5JEA - chains J and R of the 12 polymer chains in the assembly; structure by X-ray diffraction, 2.65 A resolution.

== Chain J ==
Protein: Exosome complex exonuclease DIS3
From: Saccharomyces cerevisiae (strain ATCC 204508 / S288c)
Notes: EC 3.1.13.-, 3.1.26.-
UniProt: Q08162 (RRP44_YEAST); numbering as in UniProt (aligned over 1-1001)
Amino-acid sequence (1005 residues; row label = number of the first residue in the row; numbers below 1 keep their minus sign (Gly-3 is residue -3)):
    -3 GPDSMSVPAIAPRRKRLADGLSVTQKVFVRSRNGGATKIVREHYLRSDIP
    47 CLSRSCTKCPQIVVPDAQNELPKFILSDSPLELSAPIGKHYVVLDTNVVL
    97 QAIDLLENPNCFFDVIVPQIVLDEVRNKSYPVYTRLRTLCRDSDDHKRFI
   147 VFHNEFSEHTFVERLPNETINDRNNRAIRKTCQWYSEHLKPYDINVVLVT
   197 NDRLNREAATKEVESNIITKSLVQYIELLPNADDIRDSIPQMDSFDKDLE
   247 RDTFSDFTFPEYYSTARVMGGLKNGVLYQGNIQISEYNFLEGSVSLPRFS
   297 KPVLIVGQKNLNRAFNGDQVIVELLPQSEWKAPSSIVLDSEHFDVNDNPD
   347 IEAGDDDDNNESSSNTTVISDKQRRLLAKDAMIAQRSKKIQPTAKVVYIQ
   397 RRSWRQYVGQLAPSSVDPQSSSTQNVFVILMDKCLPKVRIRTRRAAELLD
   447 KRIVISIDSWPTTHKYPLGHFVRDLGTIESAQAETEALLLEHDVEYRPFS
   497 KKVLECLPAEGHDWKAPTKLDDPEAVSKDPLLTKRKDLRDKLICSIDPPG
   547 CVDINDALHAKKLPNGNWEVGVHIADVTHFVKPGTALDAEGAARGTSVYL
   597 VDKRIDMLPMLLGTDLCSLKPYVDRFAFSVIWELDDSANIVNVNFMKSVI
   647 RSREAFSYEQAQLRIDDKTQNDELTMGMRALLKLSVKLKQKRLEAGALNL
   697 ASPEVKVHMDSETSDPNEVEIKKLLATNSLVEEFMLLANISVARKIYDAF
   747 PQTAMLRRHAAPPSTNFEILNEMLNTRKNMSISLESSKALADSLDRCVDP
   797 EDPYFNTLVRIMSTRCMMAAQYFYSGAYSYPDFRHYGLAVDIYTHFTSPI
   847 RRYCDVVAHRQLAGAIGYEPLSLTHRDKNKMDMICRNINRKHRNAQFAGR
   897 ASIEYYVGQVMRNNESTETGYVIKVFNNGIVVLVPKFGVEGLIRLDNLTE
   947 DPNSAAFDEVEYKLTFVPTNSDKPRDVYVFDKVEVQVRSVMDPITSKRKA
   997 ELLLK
Unresolved in the structure: -3 to 8, 206-211, 238-251, 341-364, 709-713, 989-996
Sequence notes: expression tag (-3 to 0); conflict Asn171 (Asp in Q08162), Asn551 (Asp in Q08162)

== Chain R ==
Molecule: 46-nt RNA strand
Sequence (46 nucleotides; each row starts with the number of its first residue; note: 15 numbers in that range are skipped by the numbering (no residue carries them; nothing is unmodelled there); a row labelled like -27A--27R holds insertion residues (, then the next letters in order); numbers below 1 keep their minus sign (C-42 is residue -42)):
   -42 CCCCCCGAAGGGGGUU
-27A--27R UUUUUUUUUUUUUUUUUU
   -14 UUUUU
    -6 UUUUUUA
Unresolved in the structure: -42, -27A to -27R

== Interface between chain J and chain R ==
Pairs across the interface (71; chain J residue first):
  Lys22(J) with U-12(R), base contact; U-11(R), hydrogen bond to the base
  Phe24(J) with U-12(R), sugar contact; U-11(R), phosphate contact
  Arg26(J) with U-11(R), phosphate contact
  Arg37(J) with U-14(R), sugar contact; U-12(R), base contact
  Ile542(J) with U-2(R), sugar contact
  Asp543(J) with U-2(R), hydrogen bond to the sugar; U-1(R), phosphate contact
  Pro544(J) with U-2(R), sugar contact
  Gly546(J) with A0(R), sugar contact
  Cys547(J) with U-1(R), sugar contact; A0(R), hydrogen bond to the phosphate
  Val548(J) with A0(R), hydrogen bond to the phosphate
  Asp549(J) with U-1(R), sugar contact; A0(R), hydrogen bond to the phosphate
  Ile550(J) with U-1(R), phosphate contact
  Asn551(J) with U-1(R), hydrogen bond to the phosphate
  Asp552(J) with U-2(R), phosphate contact; U-1(R), phosphate contact
  Tyr595(J) with U-1(R), stacking on the base; A0(R), phosphate contact
  Asp598(J) with A0(R), sugar contact
  Lys599(J) with A0(R), base contact
  Arg600(J) with A0(R), salt bridge to the phosphate
  Tyr654(J) with U-2(R), hydrogen bond to the sugar
  Leu694(J) with U-5(R), base contact
  Asn695(J) with U-5(R), base contact; U-4(R), sugar contact
  Leu696(J) with U-5(R), hydrogen bond to the base; U-4(R), base contact
  Ser698(J) with U-5(R), base contact
  Glu700(J) with U-3(R), hydrogen bond to the base; U-2(R), hydrogen bond to the base
  Lys702(J) with U-1(R), base contact
  Lys718(J) with U-3(R), base contact; U-2(R), hydrogen bond to the base
  Val727(J) with U-2(R), sugar contact
  Glu728(J) with U-4(R), hydrogen bond to the sugar; U-3(R), sugar contact
  Met731(J) with U-3(R), phosphate contact; U-2(R), phosphate contact
  Leu732(J) with U-4(R), phosphate contact; U-3(R), sugar contact
  Asn735(J) with U-3(R), phosphate contact
  Arg753(J) with U-4(R), salt bridge to the phosphate
  His755(J) with U-5(R), sugar contact
  Thr810(J) with U-6(R), hydrogen bond to the sugar
  Arg811(J) with U-6(R), base contact
  Met813(J) with U-6(R), phosphate contact; U-5(R), sugar contact
  Met814(J) with U-6(R), phosphate contact; U-5(R), sugar contact
  Ala815(J) with U-6(R), phosphate contact; U-5(R), phosphate contact
  Ala816(J) with U-5(R), hydrogen bond to the phosphate; U-4(R), phosphate contact
  His831(J) with U-5(R), sugar contact; U-4(R), salt bridge to the phosphate
  Leu834(J) with U-4(R), sugar contact
  Tyr839(J) with U-4(R), hydrogen bond to the phosphate; U-3(R), hydrogen bond to the phosphate
  His841(J) with U-3(R), salt bridge to the phosphate
  Thr843(J) with U-2(R), hydrogen bond to the phosphate
  Ser844(J) with U-2(R), hydrogen bond to the phosphate; U-1(R), phosphate contact
  Arg847(J) with U-2(R), salt bridge to the phosphate; U-1(R), salt bridge to the phosphate
  Arg889(J) with U-6(R), salt bridge to the phosphate
  Arg896(J) with U-6(R), hydrogen bond to the base
Other interface residues (no listed pair), chain J (57 interface residues in all): Arg28, Ile35, Asn123, Leu596, Val597, Ala697, Gly833, Arg848, His888
Other interface residues (no listed pair), chain R (11 interface residues in all): U-13

== Summary ==
57 residues of chain J face 11 of chain R across their interface, with 19 hydrogen bonds, 7 salt bridges and 1
aromatic stacking contact. Among the polar pairs are Lys22(J)-U-11(R), Leu696(J)-U-5(R) and Glu700(J)-U-3(R).
Chain J is Exosome complex exonuclease DIS3 (Saccharomyces cerevisiae (strain ATCC 204508 / S288c)) and chain
R is a 46-nt RNA strand; the structure, Structure of a cytoplasmic 11-subunit RNA exosome complex including
Ski7, bound to RNA, was determined by X-ray diffraction.
